PDB entry 8TQ9 | X-ray diffraction, 2.90 A resolution | chains A and B of the 5 polymer chains in the assembly

== Chain A ==
Name: H-2 class I histocompatibility antigen, D-D alpha chain
From: Mus musculus
UniProtKB: P01900 (HA12_MOUSE); residues 2-274 here correspond to UniProt positions 26-298 (UniProt number = residue number + 24)
Amino-acid sequence (273 residues; numbered 2 to 274; the number before each row is that of its first residue):
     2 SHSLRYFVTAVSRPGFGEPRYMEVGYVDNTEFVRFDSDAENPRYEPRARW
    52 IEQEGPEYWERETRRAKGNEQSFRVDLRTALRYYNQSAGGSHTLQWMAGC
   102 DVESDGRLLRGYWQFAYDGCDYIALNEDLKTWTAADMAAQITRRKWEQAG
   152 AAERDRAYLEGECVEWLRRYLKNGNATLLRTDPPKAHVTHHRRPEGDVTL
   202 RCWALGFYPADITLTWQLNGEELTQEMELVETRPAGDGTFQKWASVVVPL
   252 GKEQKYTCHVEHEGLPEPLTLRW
Disulfides: Cys101-Cys164, Cys203-Cys259
Curated features (UniProtKB/Swiss-Prot):
  - glycosylation (N-linked (GlcNAc...) asparagine): Asn86, Asn176
Reported in the primary citation:
  - mutagenesis - E104G, G107W: decreased binding to 34-5-8 (citing earlier work)
  - mutagenesis - W97R: increased binding to 34-5-8 (citing earlier work)
  - mutagenesis - W133R: abolished binding to 34-5-8 (citing earlier work)

== Chain B ==
Name: Beta-2-microglobulin
From: Mus musculus
UniProtKB: P01887 (B2MG_MOUSE); residues -1 to 99 here correspond to UniProt positions 19-119 (UniProt number = residue number + 20)
Amino-acid sequence (101 residues; each row starts with the number of its first residue; numbers below 1 keep their minus sign (Tyr-1 is residue -1)):
    -1 YAIQKTPQIQVYSRHPPENGKPNILNCYVTQFHPPHIEIQMLKNGKKIPK
    49 VEMSDMSFSKDWSFYILAHTEFTPTETDTYACRVKHASMAEPKTVYWDRD
    99 M
Disulfides: Cys25-Cys80
Reported in the primary citation:
  - specificity-determining residues: Ala85

== Chain A / chain B interface ==
Pairs across the interface (51):
  Phe8(A) - Phe56(B)
  Val9(A) - Phe56(B)
  Thr10(A) - Phe56(B)
  Thr10(A) - Phe62(B)
  Val12(A) - Pro33(B)  hydrophobic
  Val25(A) - Met54(B)
  Tyr27(A) - Ser55(B)  hydrogen bond
  Tyr27(A) - Tyr63(B)  hydrogen bond
  Glu32(A) - Asp53(B)
  Arg35(A) - Asp53(B)  salt bridge
  Arg48(A) - Asp53(B)  salt bridge
  Ser92(A) - Tyr-1(B)
  Ser92(A) - His34(B)  hydrogen bond
  His93(A) - Tyr-1(B)
  Thr94(A) - His31(B)
  Thr94(A) - Pro33(B)
  Gln96(A) - Phe56(B)
  Gln96(A) - Trp60(B)
  Gln96(A) - Phe62(B)
  Trp97(A) - Phe56(B)
  Met98(A) - Lys58(B)
  Tyr113(A) - Lys58(B)
  Gln115(A) - Trp60(B)
  Phe116(A) - Trp60(B)
  Ala117(A) - Trp60(B)  hydrophobic
  Asp119(A) - Tyr-1(B)
  Asp119(A) - Ala0(B)
  Asp119(A) - Ile1(B)
  Asp119(A) - His31(B)
  Gly120(A) - Ile1(B)
  Gly120(A) - His31(B)
  Asp122(A) - Trp60(B)  hydrogen bond
  Arg202(A) - Asp98(B)  hydrogen bond (side chain-backbone)
  Arg202(A) - Met99(B)
  Trp204(A) - Asp98(B)
  Trp204(A) - Met99(B)
  Val231(A) - Gln8(B)
  Arg234(A) - Gln8(B)  hydrogen bond
  Arg234(A) - Tyr10(B)
  Arg234(A) - Tyr26(B)
  Arg234(A) - Met99(B)
  Pro235(A) - Tyr10(B)  hydrogen bond (backbone-side chain)
  Pro235(A) - Tyr26(B)
  Ala236(A) - Arg12(B)  hydrogen bond (backbone-side chain)
  Ala236(A) - Asn24(B)  hydrogen bond (backbone-side chain)
  Gly237(A) - Arg12(B)  hydrogen bond (backbone-side chain)
  Asp238(A) - Arg12(B)
  Gln242(A) - Tyr10(B)
  Gln242(A) - Ser11(B)
  Gln242(A) - Arg12(B)  hydrogen bond (side chain-backbone)
  Trp244(A) - Met99(B)  hydrogen bond (side chain-backbone)
Also at the interface, not in a pair above, chain A (39 interface residues in all): Ser13, Arg21, Met23, Cys121, Leu206, Glu232, Thr233
Also at the interface, not in a pair above, chain B (26 interface residues in all): His13, Pro14, Gln29, Leu65
The authors on this interface:
  - epitope / paratope residues, chain A: Ser13(A), Ser92(A)

== Overview ==
39 residues of chain A and 26 residues of chain B are in contact; the contacts include 12 hydrogen bonds and 2
salt bridges. Among the polar pairs are Arg35(A)-Asp53(B), Arg48(A)-Asp53(B) and Tyr27(A)-Ser55(B). The paper
reports that E104G and G107W of chain A reduce binding to 34-5-8; epitope/paratope residues Ser13(A) and
Ser92(A); 4 substitutions were tested in all.
Here chain A is H-2 class I histocompatibility antigen, D-D alpha chain and chain B is Beta-2-microglobulin,
both from Mus musculus. Entry 8TQ9 (Crystal structure of Fab.S19.8 in complex with MHC-I (H2-Dd)) was
determined by X-ray diffraction, deposited together with 8TQ7 and 8TQ8.
